Entry 6TY1 (X-ray diffraction, 3.20 A resolution); this record covers chains A and B of the 4 polymer chains in the assembly.

[Chain A]
Protein: Hemagglutinin
Organism: Influenza A virus (A/harbour seal/Germany/1/2014(H10N7))
UniProt: A0A0A7HR51 (A0A0A7HR51_9INFA); residues 1-323 here correspond to UniProt positions 10-332 (UniProt number = residue number + 9)
Sequence (325 residues; each row starts with the number of its first residue; numbers below 1 keep their minus sign (Asp-1 is residue -1)):
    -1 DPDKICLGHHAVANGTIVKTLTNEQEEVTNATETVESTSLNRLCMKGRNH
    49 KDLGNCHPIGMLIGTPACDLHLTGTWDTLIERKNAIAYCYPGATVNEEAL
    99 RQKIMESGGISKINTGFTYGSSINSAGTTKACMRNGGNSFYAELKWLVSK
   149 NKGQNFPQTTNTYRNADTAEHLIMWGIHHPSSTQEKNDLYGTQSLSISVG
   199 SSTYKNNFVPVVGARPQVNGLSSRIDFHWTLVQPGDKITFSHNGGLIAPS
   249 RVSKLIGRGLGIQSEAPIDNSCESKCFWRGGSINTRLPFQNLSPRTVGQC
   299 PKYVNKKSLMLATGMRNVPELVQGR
Disordered / not traced: 319-323
Disulfides: Cys42-Cys270, Cys54-Cys66, Cys87-Cys130, Cys274-Cys298
Construct notes: expression tag (-1 to 0); engineered mutation Ser221 (Gly230 in A0A0A7HR51)

[Chain B]
Protein: Hemagglutinin HA2
Organism: Influenza A virus (A/harbour seal/Germany/1/2014(H10N7))
UniProt: A0A0A7HR51 (A0A0A7HR51_9INFA); residues 1-176 here correspond to UniProt positions 333-508 (UniProt number = residue number + 332)
Sequence (177 residues; numbered 1 to 177; the number before each row is that of its first residue):
     1 GLFGAIAGFIENGWEGMVDGWYGFRHQNAQGTGQAADYKSTQAAIDQITG
    51 KLNRIIKKTNTEFESIESEFSEIDHQIGNVINWTKDSITDIWTYQAELLV
   101 AMENQHTIDMADSEMLNLYERVRKQLRQNAEEDGKGCFEIYHACDDSCME
   151 SIRNNTYDHSQYREEALLNRLNINPVK
Disordered / not traced: 173-177
Disulfides: Cys144-Cys148
Construct notes: expression tag (177)

[How chain A and chain B interact]
Residue-residue contacts (140; chain A residue first):
  Pro0(A) - Glu139(B)
  Pro0(A) - Ile140(B)
  Asp1(A) - Gln27(B)
  Asp1(A) - Asn28(B)
  Asp1(A) - Ala29(B)
  Asp1(A) - Glu139(B)
  Asp1(A) - Ile140(B)  hydrogen bond (backbone-backbone)
  Asp1(A) - His142(B)
  Asp1(A) - Ala143(B)
  Asp1(A) - Cys144(B)  hydrogen bond (side chain-backbone)
  Lys2(A) - His26(B)
  Lys2(A) - Gln27(B)  hydrogen bond (backbone-backbone)
  Lys2(A) - Cys137(B)
  Lys2(A) - Phe138(B)
  Lys2(A) - Glu139(B)  salt bridge
  Lys2(A) - Met149(B)
  Ile3(A) - Phe24(B)  hydrophobic
  Ile3(A) - Arg25(B)
  Ile3(A) - Cys137(B)
  Ile3(A) - Phe138(B)  hydrogen bond (backbone-backbone)
  Ile3(A) - Ile152(B)  hydrophobic
  Cys4(A) - Trp14(B)
  Cys4(A) - Gly23(B)
  Cys4(A) - Phe24(B)
  Cys4(A) - Arg25(B)  hydrogen bond (backbone-backbone)
  Cys4(A) - Gly136(B)
  Cys4(A) - Cys137(B)  disulfide
  Leu5(A) - Trp14(B)
  Leu5(A) - Gly23(B)
  Leu5(A) - Phe24(B)  hydrophobic
  Leu5(A) - Tyr119(B)  hydrophobic
  Leu5(A) - Gly136(B)  hydrogen bond (backbone-backbone)
  Leu5(A) - Phe138(B)  hydrophobic
  Gly6(A) - Trp14(B)
  Gly6(A) - Met17(B)
  Gly6(A) - Tyr22(B)
  Gly6(A) - Gly23(B)  hydrogen bond (backbone-backbone)
  Gly6(A) - Met115(B)
  His7(A) - Ile6(B)
  His7(A) - Asn12(B)
  His7(A) - Gly13(B)
  His7(A) - Trp14(B)  hydrogen bond (backbone-backbone)
  His7(A) - Met17(B)
  His7(A) - Trp21(B)
  His7(A) - Met115(B)
  His8(A) - Trp14(B)
  His8(A) - Met17(B)
  His8(A) - Gly20(B)
  His8(A) - Trp21(B)  hydrogen bond (backbone-backbone)
  Ala9(A) - Trp14(B)
  Ala9(A) - Glu15(B)
  Val10(A) - Glu15(B)
  Ala11(A) - Glu15(B)
  Val16(A) - Asn104(B)
  Lys17(A) - Ala101(B)
  Lys17(A) - Asn104(B)  hydrogen bond (backbone-side chain)
  Thr18(A) - Ala101(B)
  Thr18(A) - Asn104(B)
  Thr18(A) - Gln105(B)  hydrogen bond
  Thr18(A) - Ile108(B)
  Leu19(A) - Ala101(B)
  Leu19(A) - Met102(B)
  Thr20(A) - Gln105(B)  hydrogen bond
  Glu24(A) - Ile108(B)
  Glu79(A) - Phe70(B)
  Arg80(A) - Phe70(B)
  Lys81(A) - Phe70(B)
  Glu96(A) - Ser68(B)
  Glu96(A) - Ser71(B)
  Arg99(A) - Ser68(B)
  Gln100(A) - Ser65(B)
  Glu104(A) - Glu64(B)
  Arg256(A) - Glu64(B)  salt bridge
  Leu258(A) - Glu62(B)
  Gln261(A) - Glu67(B)
  Gln261(A) - Ser68(B)  hydrogen bond
  Gln261(A) - Glu69(B)  hydrogen bond (side chain-backbone)
  Gln261(A) - Phe70(B)
  Ser262(A) - Phe70(B)
  Lys273(A) - Lys58(B)
  Arg277(A) - Glu69(B)  salt bridge
  Arg284(A) - Ile56(B)
  Arg284(A) - Lys57(B)
  Pro286(A) - Ile55(B)
  Pro286(A) - Lys57(B)
  Phe287(A) - Ala96(B)  hydrophobic
  Pro292(A) - Lys85(B)
  Arg293(A) - Glu67(B)  salt bridge
  Arg293(A) - Glu69(B)  salt bridge
  Val295(A) - Phe63(B)
  Val295(A) - Glu64(B)
  Val295(A) - Ser65(B)
  Gly296(A) - Thr61(B)
  Gly296(A) - Glu62(B)
  Gly296(A) - Phe63(B)  hydrogen bond (backbone-backbone)
  Gln297(A) - Lys58(B)  hydrogen bond (backbone-side chain)
  Gln297(A) - Asn60(B)
  Gln297(A) - Thr61(B)
  Gln297(A) - Glu62(B)
  Pro299(A) - Lys58(B)
  Lys300(A) - Phe63(B)
  Lys300(A) - Trp92(B)
  Tyr301(A) - Thr89(B)
  Tyr301(A) - Trp92(B)
  Val302(A) - Trp92(B)
  Val302(A) - Thr93(B)
  Asn303(A) - Thr89(B)
  Asn303(A) - Thr93(B)  hydrogen bond (backbone-side chain)
  Lys304(A) - Glu97(B)  salt bridge
  Leu307(A) - Ala96(B)
  Leu307(A) - Glu97(B)
  Leu307(A) - Val100(B)  hydrophobic
  Met308(A) - Val100(B)
  Met308(A) - Asn104(B)  hydrogen bond (backbone-side chain)
  Leu309(A) - Leu52(B)  hydrophobic
  Leu309(A) - Ile55(B)  hydrophobic
  Leu309(A) - Asn104(B)
  Ala310(A) - Asn104(B)  hydrogen bond (backbone-side chain)
  Ala310(A) - Thr107(B)
  Thr311(A) - Trp21(B)
  Thr311(A) - Ile48(B)
  Thr311(A) - Leu52(B)
  Gly312(A) - Trp21(B)
  Gly312(A) - Ile48(B)
  Met313(A) - Trp21(B)  hydrophobic
  Met313(A) - Tyr22(B)  hydrophobic
  Met313(A) - Ala111(B)  hydrophobic
  Arg314(A) - Gly1(B)
  Arg314(A) - Ile108(B)
  Arg314(A) - Asp112(B)  salt bridge
  Val316(A) - Ala7(B)  hydrophobic
  Val316(A) - Glu11(B)
  Val316(A) - Asn12(B)
  Val316(A) - Gly13(B)  hydrogen bond (backbone-backbone)
  Pro317(A) - Asn12(B)
  Pro317(A) - Glu15(B)
  Glu318(A) - Asn12(B)
  Glu318(A) - Gly13(B)
  Glu318(A) - Trp14(B)
  Glu318(A) - Glu15(B)  hydrogen bond (backbone-side chain)
Other interface residues (no listed pair), chain A (63 interface residues in all): Val26, Thr30, Thr32, Glu263, Trp276, Leu285, Cys298
Other interface residues (no listed pair), chain B (77 interface residues in all): Ile10, Thr59, Ile66, Ile73, Asp90, Leu98, Leu99, Glu103, Asp109, Leu118, Val122, Leu126, Asp133, Arg153
Cross-chain cystine bridges: Cys4(A)-Cys137(B)

[Overview]
The interface between chain A and chain B involves 63 residues on one side and 77 on the other, with 1
disulfide bond, 21 hydrogen bonds and 7 salt bridges. Among the polar pairs are Lys2(A)-Glu139(B),
Arg256(A)-Glu64(B) and Arg277(A)-Glu69(B).
Chain A is Hemagglutinin and chain B is Hemagglutinin HA2, both from Influenza A virus (A/harbour
seal/Germany/1/2014(H10N7)); the structure, Crystal structure of the haemagglutinin mutant (Gln226Leu,
Gly228Ser) from an H10N7 seal influenza virus isolated in ..., was determined by X-ray diffraction together
with 6TJW, 6TJY, 6TVA, 6TVB, 6TVC, 6TVD and 9 further entries from the same study.
